2RPQ - chains A and B; structure by solution NMR.

Chain A:
Molecule: Small ubiquitin-related modifier 2
From: Homo sapiens
UniProt: P61956 (SUMO2_HUMAN); numbering as in UniProt (aligned over 1-93)
Sequence (93 residues; numbered 1 to 93; the number before each row is that of its first residue):
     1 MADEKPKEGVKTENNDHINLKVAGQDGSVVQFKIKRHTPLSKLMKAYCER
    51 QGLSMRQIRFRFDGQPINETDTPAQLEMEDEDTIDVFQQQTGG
UniProt features mapped onto this chain:
  - modified residue: Lys11 (N6-acetyllysine)
  - cross-link: Met1 (Peptide (Met-Gly) (interchain with G-Cter in ubiquitin)), Lys5 (Glycyl lysine isopeptide (Lys-Gly) (interchain with G-Cter in SUMO2)), Lys7 (Glycyl lysine isopeptide (Lys-Gly) (interchain with G-Cter in SUMO2)), Lys11 (Glycyl lysine isopeptide (Lys-Gly) (interchain with G-Cter in SUMO)), Lys21 (Glycyl lysine isopeptide (Lys-Gly) (interchain with G-Cter in SUMO2)), Gly93 (Glycyl lysine isopeptide (Gly-Lys) (interchain with K-? in acceptor proteins))

Chain B:
Molecule: Activating transcription factor 7-interacting protein 1
UniProt: Q6VMQ6 (MCAF1_HUMAN); residues 938-981 here = UniProt positions 938-981
Sequence (49 residues; each row starts with the number of its first residue):
   933 GSPEFKTIDASVSKKAADSTSQCGKATGSDSSGVIDLTMDDEESGASQD
Not modelled in the structure: 933-964, 976-981
Sequence notes: expression tag (933-937)
UniProt features mapped onto this chain:
  - region: Gly965 to Glu975 (Interaction with SUMO)
  - cross-link: Lys938 (Glycyl lysine isopeptide (Lys-Gly) (interchain with G-Cter in SUMO2))

Interface between chain A and chain B:
Pairs across the interface - 31 pairs, chain A then chain B:
  Met1(A) - Gly965(B)
  Asp3(A) - Gly965(B)
  Glu4(A) - Gly965(B)
  Asn14(A) - Glu975(B)
  Asn15(A) - Glu975(B)
  His17(A) - Glu974(B)
  His17(A) - Glu975(B)
  Val30(A) - Val966(B)
  Val30(A) - Ile967(B)
  Gln31(A) - Gly965(B)
  Gln31(A) - Val966(B)
  Gln31(A) - Ile967(B)
  Phe32(A) - Ile967(B)
  Phe32(A) - Leu969(B)
  Lys33(A) - Ile967(B)
  Lys33(A) - Asp968(B)
  Lys33(A) - Leu969(B)
  Ile34(A) - Leu969(B)
  Lys35(A) - Thr970(B)
  Lys35(A) - Asp972(B)
  Lys35(A) - Asp973(B)
  Lys35(A) - Glu974(B)
  His37(A) - Asp972(B)
  Thr38(A) - Met971(B)
  Thr38(A) - Asp972(B)
  Pro39(A) - Met971(B)
  Lys42(A) - Leu969(B)
  Lys42(A) - Thr970(B)
  Lys42(A) - Met971(B)
  Ala46(A) - Ile967(B)
  Arg50(A) - Ile967(B)
Interface residues without a listed pair, chain A (19 interface residues in all): Ala2

Overview:
Chain A and chain B form an interface of 19 and 11 residues respectively.
Chain A is Small ubiquitin-related modifier 2 (Homo sapiens) and chain B is Activating transcription factor
7-interacting protein 1; the structure, Solution Structure of a SUMO-interacting motif of MBD1-containing
chromatin-associated factor 1 bound to SUMO-3, was determined by solution NMR.
